Entry 6IHD (X-ray diffraction, 2.30 A resolution); this record covers chains A and B.

Chain A (and B):
Protein: Malate dehydrogenase
Organism: Metallosphaera sedula
Notes: EC 1.1.1.37; chain B of this document is another copy of the same molecule, construct and numbering; everything in this record applies to it too
UniProt: A0A088E2H7 (A0A088E2H7_9CREN); residues 2-306 here = UniProt positions 2-306
Chain sequence (305 residues; each row starts with the number of its first residue):
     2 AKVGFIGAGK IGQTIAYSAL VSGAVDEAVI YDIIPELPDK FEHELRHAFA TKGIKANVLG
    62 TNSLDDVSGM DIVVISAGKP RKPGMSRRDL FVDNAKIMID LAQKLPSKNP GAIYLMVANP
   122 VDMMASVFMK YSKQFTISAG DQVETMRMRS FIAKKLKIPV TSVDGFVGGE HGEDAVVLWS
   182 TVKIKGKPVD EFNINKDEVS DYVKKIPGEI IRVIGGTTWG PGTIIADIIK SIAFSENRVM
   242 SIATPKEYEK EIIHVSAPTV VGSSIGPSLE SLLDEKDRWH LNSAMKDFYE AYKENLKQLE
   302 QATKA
Unresolved in the structure: 82-87 (chain B: 306)

How chain A and chain B interact:
Pairs across the interface (89; chain A residue first):
  Gln14(A) - Trp220(B)  hydrogen bond
  Thr15(A) - Trp220(B)
  Tyr18(A) - Ser19(B)
  Tyr18(A) - Trp220(B)  hydrophobic
  Tyr18(A) - Thr224(B)  hydrogen bond
  Ser19(A) - Tyr18(B)
  Pro36(A) - Val214(B)
  Glu37(A) - Arg213(B)  salt bridge
  Glu37(A) - Val214(B)
  Leu38(A) - Val214(B)
  Leu38(A) - Ile215(B)  hydrophobic
  Lys41(A) - Glu210(B)
  Lys41(A) - Ile211(B)
  Lys41(A) - Ile215(B)
  Phe42(A) - Ile215(B)
  Phe42(A) - Trp220(B)
  Glu43(A) - Lys155(B)  salt bridge
  His44(A) - Lys155(B)
  His44(A) - Tyr203(B)  hydrogen bond
  His44(A) - Ile207(B)
  Glu45(A) - Thr218(B)  hydrogen bond
  Glu45(A) - Thr219(B)  hydrogen bond (side chain-backbone)
  Glu45(A) - Trp220(B)  hydrogen bond (side chain-backbone)
  Glu45(A) - Gly221(B)  hydrogen bond (side chain-backbone)
  Glu45(A) - Pro222(B)
  Arg47(A) - Ser151(B)
  Arg47(A) - Lys155(B)
  His48(A) - Met147(B)
  His48(A) - Arg148(B)  hydrogen bond
  His48(A) - Ser151(B)
  His48(A) - Tyr203(B)  hydrogen bond
  His48(A) - Ile225(B)
  Ala49(A) - Trp220(B)
  Ala49(A) - Thr224(B)
  Ala51(A) - Met147(B)
  Ala51(A) - Val161(B)  hydrophobic
  Thr52(A) - Met147(B)
  Thr52(A) - Thr224(B)
  Thr52(A) - Asp228(B)  hydrogen bond
  Thr52(A) - Arg239(B)  hydrogen bond (backbone-side chain)
  Lys53(A) - Thr224(B)
  Lys53(A) - Asp228(B)  salt bridge
  Gly54(A) - Thr162(B)
  Ile55(A) - Val161(B)
  Lys56(A) - Pro160(B)
  Lys56(A) - Thr162(B)  hydrogen bond
  Met147(A) - His48(B)
  Met147(A) - Ala51(B)  hydrophobic
  Met147(A) - Thr52(B)
  Arg148(A) - His48(B)  hydrogen bond
  Ser151(A) - Arg47(B)  hydrogen bond (side chain-backbone)
  Ser151(A) - His48(B)
  Lys155(A) - Glu43(B)  salt bridge
  Lys155(A) - Arg47(B)
  Pro160(A) - Lys56(B)
  Val161(A) - Ala51(B)  hydrophobic
  Val161(A) - Ile55(B)
  Thr162(A) - Gly54(B)
  Thr162(A) - Lys56(B)
  Tyr203(A) - His44(B)  hydrogen bond
  Tyr203(A) - His48(B)  hydrogen bond
  Ile207(A) - His44(B)
  Glu210(A) - Lys41(B)
  Arg213(A) - Glu37(B)  salt bridge
  Val214(A) - Glu37(B)
  Val214(A) - Leu38(B)  hydrophobic
  Val214(A) - Lys41(B)
  Ile215(A) - Leu38(B)  hydrophobic
  Ile215(A) - Lys41(B)
  Ile215(A) - Phe42(B)
  Thr218(A) - Glu45(B)
  Thr219(A) - Glu45(B)  hydrogen bond (backbone-side chain)
  Trp220(A) - Gln14(B)  hydrogen bond
  Trp220(A) - Thr15(B)
  Trp220(A) - Tyr18(B)  hydrophobic
  Trp220(A) - Phe42(B)
  Trp220(A) - Glu45(B)  hydrogen bond (backbone-side chain)
  Trp220(A) - Ala49(B)
  Trp220(A) - Trp220(B)  hydrophobic
  Gly221(A) - Glu45(B)  hydrogen bond (backbone-side chain)
  Pro222(A) - Glu45(B)
  Thr224(A) - Tyr18(B)  hydrogen bond
  Thr224(A) - Ala49(B)
  Thr224(A) - Thr52(B)
  Ile225(A) - His48(B)
  Asp228(A) - Thr52(B)  hydrogen bond
  Asp228(A) - Lys53(B)  salt bridge
  Lys231(A) - Lys53(B)
  Arg239(A) - Thr52(B)  hydrogen bond (side chain-backbone)
Interface residues without a listed pair, chain A (47 interface residues in all): Phe50, Ile211, Gly217
Interface residues without a listed pair, chain B (47 interface residues in all): Pro36, Phe50, Gly217, Lys231

Summary:
Chain A and chain B each contribute 47 residues to their interface; the contacts include 23 hydrogen bonds and
6 salt bridges. Among the polar pairs are Glu37(A)-Arg213(B), Glu43(A)-Lys155(B) and Lys53(A)-Asp228(B).
Both chains are Malate dehydrogenase (Metallosphaera sedula). Entry 6IHD (Crystal structure of Malate
dehydrogenase from Metallosphaera sedula) was determined by X-ray diffraction (same publication as 6IHE).
